PDB entry 2IAE | X-ray diffraction, 3.50 A resolution | chains A and C of the 4 polymer chains in the assembly

[Chain A]
Molecule: Serine/threonine-protein phosphatase 2A 65 kDa regulatory subunit A alpha isoform
Organism: Mus musculus
Notes: EC 3.1.3.16; fragment: Aalpha subunit
UniProt: Q76MZ3 (2AAA_MOUSE); residues 1-589 here correspond to UniProt positions 0-588 (UniProt number = residue number - 1)
Sequence (589 residues; row label = number of the first residue in the row):
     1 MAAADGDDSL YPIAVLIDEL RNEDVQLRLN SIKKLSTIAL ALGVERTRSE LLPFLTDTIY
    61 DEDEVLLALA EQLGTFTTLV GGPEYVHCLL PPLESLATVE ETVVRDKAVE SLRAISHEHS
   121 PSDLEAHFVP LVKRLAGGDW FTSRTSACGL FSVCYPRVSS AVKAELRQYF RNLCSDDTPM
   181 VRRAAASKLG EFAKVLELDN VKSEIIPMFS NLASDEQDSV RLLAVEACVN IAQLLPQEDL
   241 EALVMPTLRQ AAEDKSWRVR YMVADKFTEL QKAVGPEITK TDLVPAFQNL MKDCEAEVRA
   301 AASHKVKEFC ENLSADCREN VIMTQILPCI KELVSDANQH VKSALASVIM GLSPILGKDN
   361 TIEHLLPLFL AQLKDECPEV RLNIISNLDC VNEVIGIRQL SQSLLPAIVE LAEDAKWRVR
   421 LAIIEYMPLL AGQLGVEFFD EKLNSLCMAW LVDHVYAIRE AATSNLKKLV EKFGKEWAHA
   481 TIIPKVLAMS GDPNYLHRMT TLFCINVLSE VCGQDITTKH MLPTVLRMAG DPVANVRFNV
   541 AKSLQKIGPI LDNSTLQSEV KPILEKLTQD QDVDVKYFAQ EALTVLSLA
Unresolved in the structure: 1-6
Swiss-Prot annotation at these positions:
  - modified residue: A3 (N-acetylalanine)

[Chain C]
Molecule: Serine/threonine-protein phosphatase 2A catalytic subunit alpha isoform
Organism: Homo sapiens
Notes: EC 3.1.3.16; fragment: Calpha subunit
UniProt: P67775 (PP2AA_HUMAN); residue numbers follow UniProt; this construct covers 1-309
Sequence (309 residues; each row starts with the number of its first residue):
     1 MDEKVFTKEL DQWIEQLNEC KQLSESQVKS LCEKAKEILT KESNVQEVRC PVTVCGDVHG
    61 QFHDLMELFR IGGKSPDTNY LFMGDYVNRG YYSVETVTLL VALKVRYRER ITILRGNHES
   121 RQITQVYGFY DECLRKYGNA NVWKYFTDLF DYLPLTALVD GQIFCLHGGL SPSIDTLDHI
   181 RALDRLQEVP HEGPMCDLLW SDPDDRGGWG ISPRGAGYTF GQDISETFNH ANGLTLVSRA
   241 HQLVMEGYNW CHDRNVVTIF SAPNYCYRCG NQAAIMELDD TLKYSFLQFD PAPRRGEPHV
   301 TRRTPDYFL
Unresolved in the structure: 1-3
Construct notes: engineered mutation N88 (Asp in P67775)
Modified / non-standard residues: L309 (methyl l-leucinate; MLL)
Swiss-Prot annotation at these positions:
  - active site: H118 (Proton donor)
  - binding site (Mn(2+)): D57, H59, D85, N117, H167, H241
  - binding site (Zn(2+)): D57, H59, D85
  - binding site (Fe(3+)): D85, N117, H167, H241
  - modified residue: Y307 (Phosphotyrosine)
  - natural variant: G60 (G60V: In HJS3; uncertain significance), Q122 (Q122H: In HJS3), Y127 (Y127C: In HJS3), D131 (D131H: In HJS3), H191 (H191R: In HJS3), D223 (D223H: In HJS3; D223V: In HJS3), Y265 (Y265C: In HJS3), F308 (F308FF: In HJS3)
  - mutagenesis: D85 (D85N: Loss of phosphatase activity)
Metal / ion sites: Mn2+ site 1: D57, D85; Mn2+ site 2: D85, N117, H167, H241

[Chain A / chain C interface]
Pairs across the interface (56; chain A residue first):
  D63(A) - L309(C)
  E64(A) - D306(C)
  E64(A) - L309(C)
  E101(A) - D306(C)
  E101(A) - L309(C)
  V103(A) - D306(C)
  W417(A) - E67(C)  hydrogen bond
  W417(A) - R70(C)
  W417(A) - I71(C)
  R418(A) - E67(C)  salt bridge
  R418(A) - P293(C)
  H454(A) - I71(C)
  H454(A) - L287(C)
  V455(A) - R70(C)
  V455(A) - I71(C)
  Y456(A) - R70(C)
  Y456(A) - I71(C)  hydrogen bond (backbone-backbone)
  Y456(A) - G73(C)
  Y456(A) - K74(C)
  A457(A) - R70(C)  hydrogen bond (backbone-backbone)
  E460(A) - R70(C)  salt bridge
  E460(A) - K74(C)  salt bridge
  P493(A) - D280(C)
  N494(A) - D279(C)
  N494(A) - D280(C)
  Y495(A) - P51(C)  hydrophobic
  Y495(A) - D77(C)
  Y495(A) - T78(C)
  Y495(A) - N79(C)  hydrogen bond (side chain-backbone)
  Y495(A) - D280(C)  hydrogen bond (backbone-side chain)
  L496(A) - T78(C)
  L496(A) - E277(C)
  R498(A) - D280(C)  salt bridge
  M499(A) - D77(C)
  F503(A) - D77(C)
  V533(A) - P51(C)  hydrophobic
  V533(A) - D280(C)
  N535(A) - P76(C)  hydrogen bond (side chain-backbone)
  N535(A) - D77(C)  hydrogen bond (side chain-backbone)
  N535(A) - T78(C)
  N535(A) - N79(C)  hydrogen bond
  N535(A) - R110(C)
  F538(A) - P76(C)
  F538(A) - D77(C)
  F538(A) - R110(C)
  N539(A) - D77(C)  hydrogen bond
  K542(A) - D77(C)  salt bridge
  D572(A) - R110(C)  salt bridge
  V573(A) - R108(C)
  V573(A) - E109(C)
  D574(A) - Y107(C)
  D574(A) - R110(C)  salt bridge
  Y577(A) - T7(C)
  Y577(A) - K8(C)
  Y577(A) - R106(C)
  F578(A) - Y107(C)
Interface residues without a listed pair, chain A (30 interface residues in all): K416, A534
Interface residues without a listed pair, chain C (29 interface residues in all): F69, G72, S285, D290, F308

[Summary]
Chain A and chain C form an interface of 30 and 29 residues respectively, with 9 hydrogen bonds and 7 salt
bridges. Among the polar pairs are R418(A)-E67(C), E460(A)-R70(C) and E460(A)-K74(C).
Here chain A is Serine/threonine-protein phosphatase 2A 65 kDa regulatory subunit A alpha isoform (Mus
musculus) and chain C is Serine/threonine-protein phosphatase 2A catalytic subunit alpha isoform (Homo
sapiens). Entry 2IAE (Crystal structure of a protein phosphatase 2A (PP2A) holoenzyme) was determined by X-ray
diffraction.
